Entry 6U60 (X-ray diffraction, 2.10 A resolution); this record covers chains A and B.

== Chain A (and B) ==
Molecule: Prephenate dehydrogenase
Organism: Bacillus anthracis
Notes: EC 1.3.1.12; chain B of this document is another copy of the same molecule, construct and numbering; everything in this record applies to it too
UniProt: Q81P63 (Q81P63_BACAN); numbering as in UniProt (aligned over 1-378)
Amino-acid sequence (381 residues; each row starts with the number of its first residue; numbers below 1 keep their minus sign (Ser-2 is residue -2)):
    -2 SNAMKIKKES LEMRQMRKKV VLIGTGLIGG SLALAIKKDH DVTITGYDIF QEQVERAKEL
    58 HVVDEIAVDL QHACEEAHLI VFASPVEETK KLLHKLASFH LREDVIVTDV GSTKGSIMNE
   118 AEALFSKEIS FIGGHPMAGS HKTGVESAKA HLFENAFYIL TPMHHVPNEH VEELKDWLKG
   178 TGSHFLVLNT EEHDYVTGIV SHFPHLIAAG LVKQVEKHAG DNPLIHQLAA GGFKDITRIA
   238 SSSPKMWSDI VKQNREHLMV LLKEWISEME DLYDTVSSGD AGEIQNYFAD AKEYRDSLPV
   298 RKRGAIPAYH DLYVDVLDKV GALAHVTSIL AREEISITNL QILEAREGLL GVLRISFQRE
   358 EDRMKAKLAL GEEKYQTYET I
Not modelled in the structure: -2 to 13
Differences from the reference sequence: expression tag (-2 to 0)
Small-molecule neighbours:
  - tyrosine (TYR), molecule 1: Glu151, Asn152, Ile332, Ser333, Ile334, Thr335
  - tyrosine (TYR), molecule 2: Val313, Leu314, Asp315, Lys316, Val317, Gly318, Ala319, Leu320, Ile339, Glu341, Leu346, Leu347, Gly348
From the paper describing this entry:
  - binding site for the ligand NAD: Asp45
  - specificity-determining residues: Asp45
  - binding site for tyrosine: Lys139, Asn152, Asp315, Ser333
  - conformationally variable residues (loop rearrangement): Met134 to His148, Pro296 to Tyr306, Leu340 to Gly348
  - catalytic residues: His132 (by similarity / conservation)
  - binding site for the ligand NAD: Ser109 (by similarity / conservation)
  - contacts within the chain: Arg235-Asp308 (salt bridge), Arg235-Tyr306
  - allosteric site: Ser333

== Chain A / chain B interface ==
Pairs across the interface (252):
  Ser109(A) - Glu344(B)  hydrogen bond
  His132(A) - Glu344(B)  salt bridge
  Met134(A) - Glu341(B)
  Met134(A) - Ala342(B)
  Met134(A) - Arg343(B)  hydrogen bond (backbone-backbone)
  Met134(A) - Glu344(B)
  Ala135(A) - Arg343(B)
  Ala135(A) - Glu344(B)
  Gly136(A) - Glu344(B)
  Gly136(A) - Gly345(B)  hydrogen bond (backbone-backbone)
  Gly136(A) - Leu346(B)
  Lys146(A) - Asp312(B)  salt bridge
  Lys146(A) - Tyr375(B)
  His148(A) - Asp312(B)  salt bridge
  His148(A) - Leu314(B)
  Leu149(A) - Arg343(B)  hydrogen bond (backbone-side chain)
  Leu149(A) - Leu347(B)  hydrophobic
  Phe150(A) - Arg343(B)
  Glu151(A) - Leu314(B)
  Glu151(A) - Asp315(B)  hydrogen bond (side chain-backbone)
  Glu151(A) - Arg343(B)  hydrogen bond (backbone-side chain)
  Asn152(A) - Asp315(B)  hydrogen bond
  Asn152(A) - Glu341(B)
  Asn152(A) - Arg343(B)
  Ala153(A) - Glu341(B)
  Ala153(A) - Arg343(B)
  Phe154(A) - Gln224(B)
  Phe154(A) - Leu225(B)  hydrophobic
  Phe154(A) - Glu341(B)  hydrogen bond (backbone-backbone)
  His181(A) - Glu341(B)  salt bridge
  Leu183(A) - Leu221(B)  hydrophobic
  Leu185(A) - Leu221(B)  hydrophobic
  Glu189(A) - Asn219(B)  hydrogen bond
  Tyr192(A) - His215(B)  hydrogen bond
  Tyr192(A) - Asp218(B)  hydrogen bond
  Val193(A) - Asn219(B)
  Val193(A) - Leu225(B)  hydrophobic
  Ile196(A) - Val212(B)  hydrophobic
  Ile196(A) - His215(B)
  Ile196(A) - Ile222(B)  hydrophobic
  Val197(A) - Leu225(B)
  Val197(A) - Phe230(B)
  Phe200(A) - Leu208(B)  hydrophobic
  Phe200(A) - Gln211(B)
  Pro201(A) - Phe230(B)  hydrophobic
  His202(A) - Phe285(B)
  Leu203(A) - Phe285(B)  hydrophobic
  Ile204(A) - Ile204(B)  hydrophobic
  Ile204(A) - Trp262(B)
  Ile204(A) - Met266(B)  hydrophobic
  Ala206(A) - Tyr284(B)  hydrophobic
  Ala206(A) - Phe285(B)  hydrophobic
  Ala206(A) - Ala288(B)
  Gly207(A) - Trp262(B)
  Gly207(A) - Glu265(B)
  Gly207(A) - Tyr284(B)  hydrogen bond (backbone-side chain)
  Leu208(A) - Ile204(B)  hydrophobic
  Leu208(A) - Trp262(B)
  Val209(A) - Ala288(B)
  Val209(A) - Tyr291(B)  hydrophobic
  Lys210(A) - Glu265(B)
  Lys210(A) - Tyr284(B)
  Lys210(A) - Asp287(B)  salt bridge
  Gln211(A) - Phe200(B)
  Gln211(A) - Leu258(B)  hydrogen bond (side chain-backbone)
  Gln211(A) - Glu261(B)
  Gln211(A) - Trp262(B)
  Gln211(A) - Glu265(B)
  Glu213(A) - Asp287(B)
  Glu213(A) - Tyr291(B)
  Lys214(A) - Glu261(B)  salt bridge
  His215(A) - Tyr192(B)  hydrogen bond
  His215(A) - Ile196(B)
  His215(A) - Leu258(B)
  His215(A) - Glu261(B)  salt bridge
  Ala216(A) - Tyr291(B)
  Asp218(A) - Tyr192(B)  hydrogen bond
  Asn219(A) - Glu189(B)  hydrogen bond
  Asn219(A) - Val193(B)
  Leu221(A) - Leu183(B)  hydrophobic
  Leu221(A) - Leu185(B)  hydrophobic
  Ile222(A) - Ile196(B)  hydrophobic
  Ile222(A) - Val197(B)  hydrophobic
  His223(A) - Tyr291(B)
  His223(A) - Ser294(B)  hydrogen bond (side chain-backbone)
  His223(A) - Leu295(B)
  His223(A) - Pro296(B)
  Gln224(A) - Phe154(B)
  Leu225(A) - Met134(B)  hydrophobic
  Leu225(A) - Phe154(B)  hydrophobic
  Leu225(A) - Val193(B)  hydrophobic
  Leu225(A) - Gly301(B)
  Leu225(A) - Ala302(B)  hydrogen bond (backbone-backbone)
  Ala226(A) - Leu295(B)
  Ala227(A) - Pro296(B)  hydrophobic
  Ala227(A) - Lys299(B)
  Ala227(A) - Gly301(B)  hydrogen bond (backbone-backbone)
  Gly228(A) - Lys299(B)  hydrogen bond (backbone-backbone)
  Gly228(A) - Ala305(B)
  Gly229(A) - Ile303(B)  hydrogen bond (backbone-backbone)
  Gly229(A) - Pro304(B)
  Gly229(A) - Ala305(B)
  Phe230(A) - Val197(B)
  Phe230(A) - Pro201(B)  hydrophobic
  Phe230(A) - Ile303(B)
  Lys231(A) - Arg292(B)  hydrogen bond (backbone-side chain)
  Lys231(A) - Leu295(B)  hydrogen bond (side chain-backbone)
  Lys231(A) - Pro296(B)  hydrogen bond (side chain-backbone)
  Lys231(A) - Val297(B)
  Asp232(A) - Ala305(B)
  Asp232(A) - Tyr306(B)  hydrogen bond (side chain-backbone)
  Ile233(A) - Ile233(B)
  Ile233(A) - Ile236(B)  hydrophobic
  Ile233(A) - Ile303(B)  hydrophobic
  Ile233(A) - Tyr306(B)
  Thr234(A) - Arg292(B)  hydrogen bond (backbone-side chain)
  Arg235(A) - Asp232(B)  salt bridge
  Arg235(A) - Arg292(B)
  Arg235(A) - Leu346(B)
  Arg235(A) - Thr377(B)
  Ala237(A) - Lys289(B)
  Ser238(A) - Lys289(B)  hydrogen bond (backbone-side chain)
  Ser238(A) - Arg292(B)  hydrogen bond
  Ser238(A) - Asp293(B)  hydrogen bond
  Pro241(A) - Gln282(B)
  Pro241(A) - Phe285(B)  hydrophobic
  Pro241(A) - Ala286(B)  hydrophobic
  Pro241(A) - Lys289(B)
  Lys242(A) - Gln282(B)
  Trp244(A) - Phe285(B)
  Ser245(A) - Ala278(B)
  Ser245(A) - Ile281(B)
  Ser245(A) - Gln282(B)
  Ser245(A) - Phe285(B)
  Val248(A) - Phe285(B)  hydrophobic
  Lys249(A) - Gly276(B)  hydrogen bond (side chain-backbone)
  Arg252(A) - Val273(B)
  Arg252(A) - Ser274(B)  hydrogen bond (side chain-backbone)
  Arg252(A) - Gly276(B)
  Met256(A) - Tyr270(B)
  Met256(A) - Ser274(B)
  Leu258(A) - Gln211(B)  hydrogen bond (backbone-side chain)
  Leu258(A) - His215(B)
  Leu259(A) - Leu269(B)
  Leu259(A) - Tyr270(B)  hydrophobic
  Glu261(A) - Gln211(B)  hydrogen bond
  Glu261(A) - Lys214(B)  salt bridge
  Glu261(A) - His215(B)  salt bridge
  Trp262(A) - Ile204(B)
  Trp262(A) - Gly207(B)
  Trp262(A) - Leu208(B)
  Trp262(A) - Gln211(B)
  Trp262(A) - Trp262(B)
  Trp262(A) - Met266(B)  hydrogen bond
  Ile263(A) - Met266(B)  hydrophobic
  Glu265(A) - Gly207(B)
  Glu265(A) - Lys210(B)
  Glu265(A) - Gln211(B)
  Met266(A) - Ile204(B)  hydrophobic
  Met266(A) - Trp262(B)  hydrogen bond
  Met266(A) - Ile263(B)  hydrophobic
  Glu267(A) - Ile263(B)
  Leu269(A) - Leu259(B)  hydrophobic
  Tyr270(A) - Met256(B)
  Tyr270(A) - Leu259(B)  hydrophobic
  Tyr270(A) - Lys260(B)
  Val273(A) - Val248(B)  hydrophobic
  Val273(A) - Arg252(B)
  Ser274(A) - Arg252(B)  hydrogen bond (backbone-side chain)
  Ser274(A) - Met256(B)
  Gly276(A) - Lys249(B)  hydrogen bond (backbone-side chain)
  Gly276(A) - Arg252(B)
  Ile281(A) - Ser245(B)
  Ile281(A) - Val248(B)  hydrophobic
  Gln282(A) - Lys242(B)
  Gln282(A) - Ser245(B)
  Tyr284(A) - Leu203(B)
  Tyr284(A) - Ala206(B)  hydrophobic
  Tyr284(A) - Gly207(B)  hydrogen bond (side chain-backbone)
  Tyr284(A) - Lys210(B)
  Phe285(A) - His202(B)
  Phe285(A) - Leu203(B)  hydrophobic
  Phe285(A) - Ala206(B)  hydrophobic
  Phe285(A) - Pro241(B)  hydrophobic
  Phe285(A) - Trp244(B)
  Phe285(A) - Ser245(B)
  Phe285(A) - Val248(B)  hydrophobic
  Ala286(A) - Pro241(B)
  Ala288(A) - Ala206(B)
  Ala288(A) - Val209(B)
  Lys289(A) - Ala237(B)
  Lys289(A) - Ser238(B)  hydrogen bond (side chain-backbone)
  Lys289(A) - Ser239(B)
  Lys289(A) - Pro241(B)
  Tyr291(A) - Val209(B)  hydrophobic
  Tyr291(A) - Glu213(B)
  Tyr291(A) - Ala216(B)
  Tyr291(A) - His223(B)  hydrogen bond
  Arg292(A) - Lys231(B)  hydrogen bond (side chain-backbone)
  Arg292(A) - Thr234(B)  hydrogen bond
  Arg292(A) - Arg235(B)
  Arg292(A) - Ser238(B)  hydrogen bond
  Asp293(A) - Ser238(B)  hydrogen bond
  Leu295(A) - His223(B)
  Leu295(A) - Ala226(B)
  Leu295(A) - Lys231(B)  hydrogen bond (backbone-side chain)
  Pro296(A) - His223(B)
  Pro296(A) - Gln224(B)
  Pro296(A) - Ala227(B)  hydrophobic
  Val297(A) - His223(B)  hydrogen bond (backbone-backbone)
  Val297(A) - Gln224(B)
  Lys299(A) - Pro220(B)
  Lys299(A) - His223(B)
  Ala302(A) - Gln224(B)
  Tyr306(A) - Gln224(B)  hydrogen bond
  Asp315(A) - His138(B)  salt bridge
  Asp315(A) - Lys139(B)
  Asp315(A) - Ser333(B)
  Val317(A) - Ala328(B)
  Val317(A) - Glu331(B)
  Gly318(A) - Ala328(B)
  Leu320(A) - Ile334(B)  hydrophobic
  Leu320(A) - Leu337(B)  hydrophobic
  Ala321(A) - Thr324(B)
  Thr324(A) - Ala321(B)
  Thr324(A) - Thr324(B)  hydrogen bond
  Ala328(A) - Val317(B)
  Ala328(A) - Gly318(B)
  Glu331(A) - Val317(B)
  Ser333(A) - Asp315(B)
  Ser333(A) - Val317(B)
  Ile334(A) - Leu320(B)  hydrophobic
  Thr335(A) - Ile339(B)
  Asn336(A) - Gln338(B)
  Asn336(A) - Ile339(B)  hydrogen bond (side chain-backbone)
  Leu337(A) - Leu320(B)  hydrophobic
  Leu337(A) - Leu337(B)
  Leu337(A) - Gln338(B)
  Gln338(A) - Lys231(B)
  Gln338(A) - Asn336(B)
  Gln338(A) - Leu337(B)
  Gln338(A) - Gln338(B)
  Ile339(A) - Thr335(B)
  Ile339(A) - Asn336(B)  hydrogen bond (backbone-side chain)
  Glu341(A) - His138(B)
  Glu341(A) - Lys139(B)  salt bridge
  Glu344(A) - Gln50(B)  hydrogen bond
  Gly345(A) - Lys139(B)  hydrogen bond (backbone-side chain)
  Leu346(A) - Lys139(B)  hydrogen bond (backbone-side chain)
  Leu346(A) - Glu143(B)
  Leu346(A) - Ser144(B)
  Leu347(A) - Lys139(B)  hydrogen bond (backbone-side chain)
Interface residues without a listed pair, chain A (126 interface residues in all): Leu24, Pro133, Ser137, Thr140, Ile156, Val212, Ser239, Lys260, Ala278, Asp287, Lys316, Ser325, Ile332, Gly348
Interface residues without a listed pair, chain B (132 interface residues in all): Thr140, Gly229, Leu255, Glu267, Arg300, His307, Val313, Ser325, Ile332, Leu340, Val349, Ile378
From the paper, about this interface:
  - specific contacts: Glu344(B)-His132(A) (hydrogen bond)
  - interface residues, chain B: Leu340(B)

== Summary ==
Chain A and chain B form an interface of 126 and 132 residues respectively, with 54 hydrogen bonds and 12 salt
bridges. Among the polar pairs are His132(A)-Glu344(B), Lys146(A)-Asp312(B) and His148(A)-Asp312(B). The paper
describes a hydrogen bond between Glu344(B) and His132(A). From the paper: the catalytic residue His132(A); a
binding site for tyrosine at Lys139(A), Asn152(A) and Asp315(A) among others.
Both chains are Prephenate dehydrogenase (Bacillus anthracis). Entry 6U60 (Crystal structure of prephenate
dehydrogenase tyrA from Bacillus anthracis in complex with NAD and L-tyrosine) was determined by X-ray
diffraction (same publication as 6CXD, 5UYY and 5V0S).
